Entry 9ESU (X-ray diffraction, 2.40 A resolution); this record covers chains A and B.

[Chain A]
Protein: Cyclin-dependent kinase 2
Source organism: Homo sapiens
Notes: EC 2.7.11.22
Reference sequence: P24941 (CDK2_HUMAN); residues 1-298 here = UniProt positions 1-298
Amino-acid sequence (302 residues; numbered -3 to 298; the number before each row is that of its first residue; numbers below 1 keep their minus sign (Gly-3 is residue -3)):
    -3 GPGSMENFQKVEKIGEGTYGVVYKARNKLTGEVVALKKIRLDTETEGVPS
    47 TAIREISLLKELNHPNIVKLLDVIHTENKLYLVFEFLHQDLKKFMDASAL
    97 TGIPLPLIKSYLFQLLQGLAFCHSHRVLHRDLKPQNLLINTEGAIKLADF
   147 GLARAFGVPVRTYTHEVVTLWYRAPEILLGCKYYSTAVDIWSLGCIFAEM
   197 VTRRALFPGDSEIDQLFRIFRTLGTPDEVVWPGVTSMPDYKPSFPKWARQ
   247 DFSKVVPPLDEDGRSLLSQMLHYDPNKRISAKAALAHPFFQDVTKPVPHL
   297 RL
Differences from the reference sequence: expression tag (-3 to 0)
Modified / non-standard residues: Thr160 (phosphothreonine; TPO)
Small-molecule neighbours: 4-bromanyl-2-(methoxymethyl)pyridine (IJU): Ile10, Gly11, Val18, Ala31, Lys33, Val64, Phe80, Glu81, Phe82, Leu83, Leu134

[Chain B]
Protein: Cyclin-A2
Source organism: Bos taurus
Reference sequence: P30274 (CCNA2_BOVIN); residues 172-432 here correspond to UniProt positions 170-430 (UniProt number = residue number - 2)
Amino-acid sequence (268 residues; row label = number of the first residue in the row):
   171 GVNEVPDYHEDIHTYLREMEVKCKPKVGYMKKQPDITNSMRAILVDWLVE
   221 VGEEYKLQNETLHLAVNYIDRFLSSMSVLRGKLQLVGTAAMLLASKFEEI
   271 YPPEVAEFVYITDDTYTKKQVLRMEHLVLKVLAFDLAAPTINQFLTQYFL
   321 HQQPANCKVESLAMFLGELSLIDADPYLKYLPSVIAAAAFHLALYTVTGQ
   371 SWPESLVQKTGYTLETLKPCLLDLHQTYLRAPQHAQQSIREKYKNSKYHG
   421 VSLLNPPETLNVHHHHHH
Not modelled in the structure: 433-438
Differences from the reference sequence: expression tag (171, 433-438)

[Interface between chain A and chain B]
Pairs across the interface - 77 pairs, chain A then chain B:
  Leu37(A) with His296(B)
  Glu40(A) with Leu292(B)
  Thr41(A) with Lys288(B), hydrogen bond (backbone-side chain)
  Glu42(A) with Lys266(B), hydrogen bond (backbone-side chain); Glu274(B); Val275(B), hydrogen bond (side chain-backbone)
  Gly43(A) with Lys266(B); Leu292(B); Glu295(B)
  Val44(A) with Lys266(B), hydrogen bond (backbone-side chain); Glu295(B), hydrogen bond (backbone-side chain); Leu299(B), hydrophobic
  Ser46(A) with Lys266(B)
  Ile49(A) with Leu263(B), hydrophobic; Lys266(B); Leu306(B), hydrophobic
  Arg50(A) with Lys266(B); Phe267(B), hydrogen bond (side chain-backbone); Glu269(B), hydrogen bond (side chain-backbone)
  Ile52(A) with Phe304(B), hydrophobic
  Ser53(A) with Phe267(B); Phe304(B); Leu306(B)
  Lys56(A) with Ala303(B), hydrogen bond (side chain-backbone); Asp305(B), salt bridge
  Glu57(A) with Tyr185(B), hydrogen bond; Met189(B)
  His71(A) with His296(B), hydrogen bond; Leu299(B); Phe304(B)
  Thr72(A) with His296(B), hydrogen bond (backbone-side chain)
  Glu73(A) with Arg293(B), salt bridge
  Ala116(A) with Tyr178(B)
  His119(A) with Tyr178(B); Ile182(B)
  Ser120(A) with Tyr178(B); Asp181(B), hydrogen bond; Ile182(B)
  His121(A) with Tyr185(B)
  Arg122(A) with Ile182(B); Tyr185(B); Ala307(B), hydrogen bond (side chain-backbone)
  Arg150(A) with Glu268(B), salt bridge; Ile270(B)
  Ala151(A) with Phe267(B), hydrophobic
  Phe152(A) with Val175(B), hydrophobic; Ile182(B), hydrophobic
  Val154(A) with Glu174(B); Val175(B), hydrophobic; Ile182(B), hydrophobic; Thr316(B), hydrogen bond (backbone-side chain); Gln317(B), hydrogen bond (backbone-backbone)
  Pro155(A) with Asn173(B); Thr316(B)
  Val156(A) with Asn173(B), hydrogen bond (backbone-backbone)
  Arg157(A) with Gln228(B), hydrogen bond; Glu230(B); Glu268(B), salt bridge
  Thr158(A) with Ile270(B)
  Tyr159(A) with Ile270(B)
  Thr160(A) with Glu269(B); Ile270(B)
  Tyr179(A) with Asn173(B)
  Ser181(A) with Val172(B), hydrogen bond (side chain-backbone); Asn173(B); Val175(B)
  Thr182(A) with Val172(B); Val175(B)
  Pro271(A) with Val172(B)
  Asn272(A) with Gly171(B); Val172(B), hydrogen bond (side chain-backbone)
  Ser276(A) with Asp177(B), hydrogen bond; Tyr178(B)
  Ala277(A) with Tyr178(B), hydrogen bond (backbone-side chain)
  Lys278(A) with Asp177(B), hydrogen bond (side chain-backbone); Tyr178(B), hydrogen bond (backbone-side chain); Asp181(B), salt bridge
Interface residues without a listed pair, chain A (45 interface residues in all): Leu54, Val69, Leu76, Tyr180, Ala183, Ala279
Interface residues without a listed pair, chain B (40 interface residues in all): His179, Leu186, Lys192, Lys300, Gln313, Leu320

[In short]
45 residues of chain A face 40 of chain B across their interface, with 23 hydrogen bonds and 5 salt bridges.
Polar contacts include Lys56(A)-Asp305(B), Glu73(A)-Arg293(B) and Arg150(A)-Glu268(B). Bound to chain A:
4-bromanyl-2-(methoxymethyl)pyridine.
Chain A is Cyclin-dependent kinase 2 (Homo sapiens) and chain B is Cyclin-A2 (Bos taurus); the structure,
CDK2-cyclin A in complex with FragLite 20, was determined by X-ray diffraction together with 9ESJ, 9ESK, 9ESL,
9ESN, 9ESO, 9ESP and 21 further entries from the same study.
